Entry 1PE9 (X-ray diffraction, 1.60 A resolution); this record covers chain A.

# Chain A
Name: Pectate lyase A
From: Erwinia chrysanthemi
Notes: EC 4.2.2.2
UniProt: P29155 (PELA_ERWCH); residues 1-361 here correspond to UniProt positions 33-393 (UniProt number = residue number + 32)
Sequence (361 residues; each row starts with the number of its first residue):
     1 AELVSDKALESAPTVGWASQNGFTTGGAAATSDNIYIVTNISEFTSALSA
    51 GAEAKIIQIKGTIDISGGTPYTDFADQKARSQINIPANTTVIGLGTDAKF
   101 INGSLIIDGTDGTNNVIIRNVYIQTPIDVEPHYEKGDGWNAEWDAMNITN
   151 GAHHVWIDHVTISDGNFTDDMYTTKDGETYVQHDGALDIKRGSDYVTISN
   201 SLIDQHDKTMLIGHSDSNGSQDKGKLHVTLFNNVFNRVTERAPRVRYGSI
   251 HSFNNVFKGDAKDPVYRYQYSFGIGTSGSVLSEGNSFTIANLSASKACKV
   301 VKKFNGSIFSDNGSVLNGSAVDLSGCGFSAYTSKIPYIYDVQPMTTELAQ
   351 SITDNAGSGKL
Differences from the reference sequence: engineered mutation Ser215 (Asn247 in P29155), Ser217 (Thr249 in P29155), Gly219 (Ser251 in P29155), Ser220 (Ala252 in P29155)
Disulfides: Cys298-Cys326

# Summary
Chain A is Pectate lyase A (Erwinia chrysanthemi); the structure, Mutations in the T1.5 loop of pectate lyase
A, was determined by X-ray diffraction together with 1OOC from the same study.
